Entry 6EIH (X-ray diffraction, 2.70 A resolution); this record covers chains A and P.

[Chain A]
Name: 14-3-3 protein epsilon
Organism: Homo sapiens
UniProt: P62258 (1433E_HUMAN); residue numbers follow UniProt; this construct covers 3-232
Chain sequence (230 residues; numbered 3 to 232; the number before each row is that of its first residue):
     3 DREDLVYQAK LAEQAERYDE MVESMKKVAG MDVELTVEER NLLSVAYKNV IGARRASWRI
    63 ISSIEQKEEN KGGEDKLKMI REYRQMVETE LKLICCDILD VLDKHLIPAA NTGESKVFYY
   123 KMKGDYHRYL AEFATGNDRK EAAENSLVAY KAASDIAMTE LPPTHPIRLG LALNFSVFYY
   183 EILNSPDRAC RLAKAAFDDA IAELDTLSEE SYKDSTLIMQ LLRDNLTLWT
Swiss-Prot annotation at these positions:
  - site (Interaction with phosphoserine on interacting protein): R57, R130
  - modified residue: K50 (N6-acetyllysine), S65 (Phosphoserine), K69 (N6-acetyllysine), K118 (N6-acetyllysine), K123 (N6-acetyllysine), Y131 (Phosphotyrosine), T137 (Phosphothreonine), S210 (Phosphoserine), T232 (Phosphothreonine)
  - cross-link: K50 (Glycyl lysine isopeptide (Lys-Gly) (interchain with G-Cter in SUMO2))
Reported in the primary citation:
  - self-association interface (contacts with another copy of this molecule); pairs are residue here / residue on that copy: R19-E92 (salt bridge), E22-Y85 (hydrogen bond)

[Chain P]
Name: Ser-ile-sep-arg
Organism: Homo sapiens
Chain sequence (4 residues; numbered 3 to 6; the number before each row is that of its first residue):
     3 SISR
Modified residues: S5 (phosphoserine; SEP)

[Chain A / chain P interface]
Pairs across the interface - 16 pairs, chain A then chain P:
  R57(A) - S5(P)
  R130(A) - S5(P)
  Y131(A) - S5(P)
  L175(A) - I4(P)
  L175(A) - S5(P)
  L175(A) - R6(P)
  N176(A) - S5(P)
  N176(A) - R6(P)  hydrogen bond (side chain-backbone)
  V179(A) - I4(P)
  Y182(A) - S3(P)
  E183(A) - S3(P)  hydrogen bond
  L223(A) - S5(P)
  N227(A) - S3(P)
  N227(A) - I4(P)  hydrogen bond (side chain-backbone)
  L230(A) - S3(P)
  W231(A) - S3(P)  hydrogen bond
Also at the interface, not in a pair above, chain A (16 interface residues in all): E134, G172, I220, D226
Interface features reported in the paper:
  - interface residues, chain A: R57(A), R130(A), Y131(A)

[Summary]
Chain A and chain P form an interface of 16 and 4 residues respectively; the contacts include 4 hydrogen
bonds. Polar pairs include N176(A)-R6(P), E183(A)-S3(P) and N227(A)-I4(P). From the paper: interface residues
R57(A), R130(A) and Y131(A); a self-association interface involving R19(A), E22(A) and Y85(A) among others.
Here chain A is 14-3-3 protein epsilon and chain P is Ser-ile-sep-arg, both from Homo sapiens. Entry 6EIH (The
crystal structure of 14-3-3 epsilon in complex with the phosphorylated NELFE peptide) was determined by X-ray
diffraction.
